PDB entry 1YKM | X-ray diffraction, 2.22 A resolution | chains B and J of the 12 polymer chains in the assembly

[Chain B (and J)]
Molecule: Protocatechuate 3,4-dioxygenase beta chain
Source organism: Pseudomonas putida
Notes: EC 1.13.11.3; chain J of this document is another copy of the same molecule, construct and numbering; everything in this record applies to it too
UniProtKB: P00437 (PCXB_PSEPU); residues 301-538 here correspond to UniProt positions 1-238 (UniProt number = residue number - 300)
Amino-acid sequence (238 residues; row label = number of the first residue in the row):
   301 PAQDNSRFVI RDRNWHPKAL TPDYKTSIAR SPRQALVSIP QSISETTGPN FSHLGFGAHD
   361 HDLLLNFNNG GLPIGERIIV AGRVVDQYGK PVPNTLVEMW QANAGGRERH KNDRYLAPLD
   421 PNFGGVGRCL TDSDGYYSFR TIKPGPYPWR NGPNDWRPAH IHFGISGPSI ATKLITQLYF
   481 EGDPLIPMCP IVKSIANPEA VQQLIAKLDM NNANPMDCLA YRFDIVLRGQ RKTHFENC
Sequence notes: engineered mutation E408 (Tyr108 in P00437); modified residue (429)
Modified positions: C429 (s,s-(2-hydroxyethyl)thiocysteine; CME)
Bound ions: Fe ion: Y447, H460, H462

[Interface between chain B and chain J]
Residue-residue contacts (17; chain B residue first):
  H361(B) - F535(J)
  L365(B) - C538(J)  hydrophobic
  I379(B) - H534(J)
  I379(B) - F535(J)  hydrophobic
  S438(B) - F535(J)
  R440(B) - F535(J)
  R440(B) - C538(J)  hydrogen bond (side chain-backbone)
  N511(B) - V309(J)
  N511(B) - Y388(J)
  N511(B) - R531(J)  hydrogen bond (backbone-side chain)
  N512(B) - R531(J)
  N512(B) - H534(J)  hydrogen bond (backbone-side chain)
  A513(B) - R531(J)  hydrogen bond (backbone-side chain)
  N514(B) - R531(J)  hydrogen bond
  N514(B) - H534(J)  hydrogen bond (side chain-backbone)
  N514(B) - F535(J)
  D517(B) - F535(J)
Interface residues without a listed pair, chain B (12 interface residues in all): D362, F439
Interface residues without a listed pair, chain J (7 interface residues in all): E536

[Summary]
12 residues of chain B face 7 of chain J across their interface, with 6 hydrogen bonds. Polar contacts include
R440(B)-C538(J), N511(B)-R531(J) and N512(B)-H534(J). Y447(B), H460(B) and H462(B) form the Fe ion site.
Chain B and chain J are both Protocatechuate 3,4-dioxygenase beta chain (Pseudomonas putida); the structure,
Protocatechuate 3,4-Dioxygenase Y408E mutant, was determined by X-ray diffraction, deposited together with
1YKK, 1YKL, 1YKN, 1YKO and 1YKP.
